Entry 1IC5 (X-ray diffraction, 2.30 A resolution); this record covers chains L and H of the 3 polymer chains in the assembly.

[Chain L]
Molecule: Lysozyme binding ig kappa chain
Organism: Mus musculus
UniProtKB: P01642 (KV5I_MOUSE); residue numbers follow UniProt; this construct covers 1-107
Chain sequence (107 residues; each row starts with the number of its first residue):
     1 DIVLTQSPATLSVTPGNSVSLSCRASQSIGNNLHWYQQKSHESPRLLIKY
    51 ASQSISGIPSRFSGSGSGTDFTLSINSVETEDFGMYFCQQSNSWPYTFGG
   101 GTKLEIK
Disulfide bonds: Cys23-Cys88

[Chain H]
Molecule: IGG1 fab chain H
Organism: Mus musculus
UniProtKB: P01823 (HV47_MOUSE); residue numbers follow UniProt; this construct covers 1-114
Chain sequence (114 residues; row label = number of the first residue in the row):
     1 DVQLQESGPSLVKPSQTLSLTCSVTGDSITSDYWSWIRKFPGNRLEYMGY
    51 VSYSGSTYYNPSLKSRISITRDTSKNQYYLDLNSVTTEDTATYYCANWAG
   101 DYWGQGTLVTVSAA
Disulfide bonds: Cys22-Cys95
Construct notes: engineered mutation Ala99 (Asp in P01823)

[Interface between chain L and chain H]
Residue-residue contacts (24):
  Tyr36(L) - Ala99(H)
  Tyr36(L) - Gly100(H)
  Tyr36(L) - Trp103(H)  hydrophobic
  Gln38(L) - Lys39(H)  hydrogen bond
  Gln38(L) - Tyr94(H)  hydrogen bond
  Ser43(L) - Gly104(H)  hydrogen bond (side chain-backbone)
  Ser43(L) - Gln105(H)
  Pro44(L) - Trp103(H)
  Leu46(L) - Ala99(H)
  Leu46(L) - Gly100(H)
  Met85(L) - Asn43(H)
  Phe87(L) - Asn43(H)
  Phe87(L) - Leu45(H)  hydrophobic
  Trp94(L) - Tyr47(H)  hydrophobic
  Trp94(L) - Gly49(H)
  Trp94(L) - Tyr50(H)  hydrophobic
  Trp94(L) - Tyr58(H)
  Trp94(L) - Tyr59(H)  hydrogen bond (side chain-backbone)
  Trp94(L) - Asn60(H)
  Pro95(L) - Asn60(H)
  Tyr96(L) - Tyr47(H)
  Tyr96(L) - Tyr50(H)
  Tyr96(L) - Trp98(H)  hydrogen bond
  Phe98(L) - Leu45(H)  hydrophobic
Also at the interface, not in a pair above, chain L (15 interface residues in all): Glu42, Tyr50, Gln89, Gly100
Also at the interface, not in a pair above, chain H (20 interface residues in all): Glu46, Met48, Pro61, Asp101

[Summary]
Chain L and chain H form an interface of 15 and 20 residues respectively, with 5 hydrogen bonds. Polar pairs
include Gln38(L)-Lys39(H), Gln38(L)-Tyr94(H) and Ser43(L)-Gly104(H).
Chain L is Lysozyme binding ig kappa chain and chain H is IGG1 fab chain H, both from Mus musculus; the
structure, Crystal structure of hyhel-10 fv mutant(hd99a)-hen lysozyme complex, was determined by X-ray
diffraction, deposited together with 1IC4 and 1IC7.
